PDB entry 6VVA | X-ray diffraction, 1.84 A resolution | chains A and B

[Chain A (and B)]
Protein: N-acetylmannosamine-6-phosphate 2-epimerase
Source organism: Staphylococcus aureus
Notes: EC 5.1.3.9; chain B of this document is another copy of the same molecule, construct and numbering; everything in this record applies to it too
Reference sequence: X5EM89 (X5EM89_STAAU); residues 1-222 here = UniProt positions 1-222
Sequence (222 residues; numbered 1 to 222; the number before each row is that of its first residue):
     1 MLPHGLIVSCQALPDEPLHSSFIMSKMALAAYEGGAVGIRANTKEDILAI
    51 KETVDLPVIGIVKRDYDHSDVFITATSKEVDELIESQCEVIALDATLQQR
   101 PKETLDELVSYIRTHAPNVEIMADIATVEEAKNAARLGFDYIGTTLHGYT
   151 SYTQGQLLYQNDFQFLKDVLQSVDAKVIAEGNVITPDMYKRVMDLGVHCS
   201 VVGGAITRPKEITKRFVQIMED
From the paper describing this entry:
  - contacts within the chain: Arg40-Asp124 (salt bridge), Arg40-Glu180
  - mutagenesis - R40A, K63A, K63E, D124A, D124Q: abolished catalytic activity
  - mutagenesis - Q11A, Q11S, R208A: decreased catalytic activity
  - catalytic residues: Gln11, Arg40, Glu180 (proposed by the authors, not directly observed)

[Chain A / chain B interface]
Contacting residue pairs (12; chain A residue first):
  Met1(A) - Tyr32(B)
  Met1(A) - Glu33(B)
  Met1(A) - Gly35(B)
  Pro3(A) - Pro3(B)  hydrophobic
  Pro3(A) - Val37(B)  hydrophobic
  Tyr32(A) - Met1(B)
  Gly35(A) - Met1(B)
  Val37(A) - Pro3(B)  hydrophobic
  Asp55(A) - Asp55(B)
  Asp55(A) - Glu89(B)
  Glu89(A) - Tyr32(B)
  Glu89(A) - Asp55(B)
Also at the interface, not in a pair above, chain A (10 interface residues in all): Glu33, Gly34, Lys51
Also at the interface, not in a pair above, chain B (9 interface residues in all): Gly34

[Summary]
The interface between chain A and chain B involves 10 residues on one side and 9 on the other. The paper
reports catalytic residues Gln11(A), Arg40(A) and Glu180(A); R40A, K63A and K63E of chain A, among others,
abolish catalytic activity; 8 substitutions were tested in all.
Both chains are N-acetylmannosamine-6-phosphate 2-epimerase (Staphylococcus aureus). Entry 6VVA
(N-Acetylmannosamine-6-phosphate 2-epimerase from Staphylococcus aureus (strain MRSA USA300)) was determined
by X-ray diffraction together with 7MQT, 7MFN and 7MFS from the same study.
